PDB entry 4UOV | X-ray diffraction, 1.85 A resolution | chains E and F

# Chain E (and F)
Molecule: Carbonate dehydratase
Source organism: Thermovibrio ammonificans
Notes: EC 4.2.1.1; chain F of this document is another copy of the same molecule, construct and numbering; everything in this record applies to it too
UniProtKB: E8T502 (E8T502_THEA1); residue numbers follow UniProt; this construct covers 1-247
Amino-acid sequence (247 residues; each row starts with the number of its first residue):
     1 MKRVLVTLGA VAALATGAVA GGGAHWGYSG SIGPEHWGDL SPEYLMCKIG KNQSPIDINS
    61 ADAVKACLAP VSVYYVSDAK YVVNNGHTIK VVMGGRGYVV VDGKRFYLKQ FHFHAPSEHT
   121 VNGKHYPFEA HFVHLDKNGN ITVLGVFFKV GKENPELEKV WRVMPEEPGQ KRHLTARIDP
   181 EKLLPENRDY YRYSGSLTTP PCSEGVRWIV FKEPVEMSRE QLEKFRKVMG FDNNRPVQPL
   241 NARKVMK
Unresolved in the structure: 1-22
Cystine bridges: Cys67 forms a disulfide with the same residue of a neighbouring copy of this chain
Bound ions: Zn2+: His112, His114, His131 (together with 5-acetamido-1,3,4-thiadiazole-2-sulfonamide)
Residues lining bound ligands:
  - 5-acetamido-1,3,4-thiadiazole-2-sulfonamide (AZM): Gln110, His112, His114, Glu118, His131, Val133, Val143, Ser196, Leu197, Thr198, Thr199, Trp208
  - B3P (2-[3-(2-hydroxy-1,1-dihydroxymethyl-ethylamino)-propylamino]-2-hydroxymethyl-propane-1,3-diol): Glu166, Glu167, Lys227, Val228, Gly230

# Interface between chain E and chain F
Residue-residue contacts (46; chain E residue first):
  Leu45(E) - Leu45(F)  hydrophobic
  Met46(E) - Met46(F)  hydrophobic
  Met46(E) - Ile49(F)  hydrophobic
  Ile49(E) - Met46(F)  hydrophobic
  Lys51(E) - Glu204(F)
  Lys51(E) - Gly205(F)
  Asn52(E) - Asn52(F)
  Asn52(E) - Ser194(F)  hydrogen bond
  Asn52(E) - Glu204(F)
  Val64(E) - Ala66(F)  hydrophobic
  Val64(E) - Cys67(F)
  Val64(E) - Met246(F)  hydrophobic
  Lys65(E) - Ala66(F)
  Lys65(E) - Cys67(F)  hydrogen bond (backbone-backbone)
  Ala66(E) - Val64(F)  hydrophobic
  Ala66(E) - Lys65(F)
  Ala66(E) - Ala66(F)  hydrophobic
  Cys67(E) - Val64(F)
  Cys67(E) - Lys65(F)  hydrogen bond (backbone-backbone)
  Asp102(E) - Lys244(F)  salt bridge
  Arg192(E) - Ala242(F)  hydrogen bond (side chain-backbone)
  Arg192(E) - Lys244(F)
  Ser194(E) - Asn52(F)  hydrogen bond
  Ser194(E) - Ala242(F)
  Ser194(E) - Arg243(F)
  Glu204(E) - Lys51(F)
  Glu204(E) - Asn52(F)
  Glu204(E) - Glu204(F)
  Gly205(E) - Lys51(F)
  Gly205(E) - Ala242(F)
  Val206(E) - Ala242(F)
  Arg207(E) - Asn241(F)  hydrogen bond (side chain-backbone)
  Arg207(E) - Ala242(F)
  Asn241(E) - Arg207(F)  hydrogen bond (backbone-side chain)
  Ala242(E) - Arg192(F)  hydrogen bond (backbone-side chain)
  Ala242(E) - Ser194(F)
  Ala242(E) - Gly205(F)
  Ala242(E) - Val206(F)
  Ala242(E) - Arg207(F)
  Arg243(E) - Ser194(F)
  Lys244(E) - Asp102(F)  salt bridge
  Lys244(E) - Arg192(F)
  Lys244(E) - Met246(F)
  Met246(E) - Val64(F)  hydrophobic
  Met246(E) - Lys244(F)
  Met246(E) - Met246(F)  hydrophobic
Also at the interface, not in a pair above, chain E (22 interface residues in all): Leu68
Also at the interface, not in a pair above, chain F (22 interface residues in all): Leu68

# Summary
Chain E and chain F each contribute 22 residues to their interface; the contacts include 8 hydrogen bonds and
2 salt bridges. Among the polar pairs are Asp102(E)-Lys244(F), Asn52(E)-Ser194(F) and Arg192(E)-Ala242(F).
Chain E binds 5-acetamido-1,3,4-thiadiazole-2-sulfonamide and compound B3P.
Chain E and chain F are both Carbonate dehydratase (Thermovibrio ammonificans); the structure, The structure
of a tetrameric alpha-carbonic anhydrase from Thermovibrio ammonificans reveals a core formed around
intermolecular ..., was determined by X-ray diffraction (same publication as 4COQ and 4C3T).
